7EGP - chains A and X of the 21 polymer chains in the assembly; structure by electron microscopy, 6.90 A resolution (low resolution: residue-level contacts below are approximate; hydrogen-bond / salt-bridge calls are withheld).

# Chain A
Name: Transcription regulatory protein SNF2
Organism: Saccharomyces cerevisiae (strain ATCC 204508 / S288c)
Notes: EC 3.6.4.-
UniProtKB: P22082 (SNF2_YEAST); residue numbers follow UniProt; this construct covers 430-1400
Sequence (982 residues; row label = number of the first residue in the row):
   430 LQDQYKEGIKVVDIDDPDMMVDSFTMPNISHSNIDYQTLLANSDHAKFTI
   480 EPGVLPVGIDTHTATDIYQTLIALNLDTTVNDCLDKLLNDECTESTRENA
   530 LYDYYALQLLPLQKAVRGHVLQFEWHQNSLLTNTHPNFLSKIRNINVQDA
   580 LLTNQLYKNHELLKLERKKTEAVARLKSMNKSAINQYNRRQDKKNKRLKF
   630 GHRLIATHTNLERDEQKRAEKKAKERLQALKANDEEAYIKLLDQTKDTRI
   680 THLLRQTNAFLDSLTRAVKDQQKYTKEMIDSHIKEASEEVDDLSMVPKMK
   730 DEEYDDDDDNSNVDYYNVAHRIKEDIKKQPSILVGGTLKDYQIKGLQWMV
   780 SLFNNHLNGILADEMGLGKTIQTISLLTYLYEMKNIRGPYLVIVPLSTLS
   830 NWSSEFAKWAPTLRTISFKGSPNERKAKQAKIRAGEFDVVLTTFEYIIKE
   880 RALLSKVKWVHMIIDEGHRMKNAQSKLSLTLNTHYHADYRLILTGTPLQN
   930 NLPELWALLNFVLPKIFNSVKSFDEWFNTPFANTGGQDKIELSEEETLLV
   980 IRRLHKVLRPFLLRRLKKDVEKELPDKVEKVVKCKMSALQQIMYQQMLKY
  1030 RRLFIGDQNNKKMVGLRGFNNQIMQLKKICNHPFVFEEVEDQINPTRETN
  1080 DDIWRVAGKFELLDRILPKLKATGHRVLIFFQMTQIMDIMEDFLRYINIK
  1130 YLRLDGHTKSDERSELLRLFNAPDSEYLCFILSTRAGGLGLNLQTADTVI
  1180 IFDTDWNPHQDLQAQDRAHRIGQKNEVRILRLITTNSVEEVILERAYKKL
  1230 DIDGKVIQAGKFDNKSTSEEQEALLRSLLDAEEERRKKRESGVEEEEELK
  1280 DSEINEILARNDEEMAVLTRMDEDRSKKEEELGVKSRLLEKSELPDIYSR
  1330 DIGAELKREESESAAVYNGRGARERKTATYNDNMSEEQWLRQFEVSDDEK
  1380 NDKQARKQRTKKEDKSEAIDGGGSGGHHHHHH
Not modelled in the structure: 430-485, 660-669, 691-742, 961-966, 1031-1046, 1270-1275, 1309-1313, 1318-1336, 1350-1411
Differences from the reference sequence: expression tag (1401-1411)
Ligand contacts:
  - ADP (adenosine-5'-diphosphate): Thr766, Leu767, Lys768, Tyr770, Asp792, Met794, Gly795, Leu796, Gly797, Lys798, Thr799, Ile800, Glu834, Trp838, Asn1171, Gln1173, Arg1199, Ile1200
  - beryllium trifluoride (BEF): Met794, Gly795, Leu1170, Asn1171, Gln1192, Arg1196, Arg1199
Curated features (UniProtKB/Swiss-Prot):
  - motif: Asp894 to His897 (DEGH box)
  - binding site (ATP): Asp792 to Thr799
  - modified residue (Phosphoserine): Ser716, Ser1340
  - cross-link: Lys543 (Glycyl lysine isopeptide (Lys-Gly) (interchain with G-Cter in ubiquitin))

# Chain X
Molecule: 235-nt DNA strand
Sequence (235 nucleotides; numbered -58 to 176; the number before each row is that of its first residue; numbers below 1 keep their minus sign (DT-58 is residue -58)):
   -58 TAAAACCTCTACAAATGTGGTATGGCTGATTATGATCCTCTAGTACTTCT
    -8 CGACAAGCTTCAGGATGTATATATCTGACACGTGCCTGGAGACTAGGGAG
    42 TAATCCCCTTGGCGGTTAAAACGCGGGGGACAGCGCGTACGTGCGTTTAA
    92 GCGGTGCTAGAGCTGTCTACGACCAATTGAGCGGCCTCGGCACCGGGATT
   142 CTCCAGGGCGGCCGCGTATAGGGTCCATCACATAA
Not modelled in the structure: -58 to -20, 147-176

# Interface between chain A and chain X
Residue-residue contacts (15):
  Arg880(A) - DT17(X)
  Lys885(A) - DC16(X)
  Arg898(A) - DG95(X)
  Arg898(A) - DT96(X)
  Lys900(A) - DT96(X)
  Lys900(A) - DG97(X)
  Asn901(A) - DT96(X)
  Ser904(A) - DG94(X)
  Ser904(A) - DG95(X)
  Ser904(A) - DT96(X)
  Lys905(A) - DG94(X)
  Arg1164(A) - DG94(X)
  Arg1164(A) - DG95(X)
  Arg1164(A) - DT96(X)
  Asn1186(A) - DG97(X)
Other interface residues (no listed pair), chain A (13 interface residues in all): Ile877, His1136, Trp1185, Gln1189
Other interface residues (no listed pair), chain X (9 interface residues in all): DA90, DC93, DC98

# Summary
Chain A and chain X form an interface of 13 and 9 residues respectively. Bound to chain A: ADP and beryllium
trifluoride. Curated annotation (UniProt) lists 8 ATP-binding residues on chain A.
Chain A is Transcription regulatory protein SNF2 (Saccharomyces cerevisiae (strain ATCC 204508 / S288c)) and
chain X is a 235-nt DNA strand; the structure, The structure of SWI/SNF-nucleosome complex, was determined by
electron microscopy together with 7EG6 and 7EGM from the same study.
